Entry 7LCI (electron microscopy, 2.90 A resolution); this record covers chains B and G of the 4 polymer chains in the assembly.

[Chain B]
Name: Guanine nucleotide-binding protein G(I)/G(S)/G(T) subunit beta-1
From: Homo sapiens
UniProt: P62873 (GBB1_HUMAN); numbering as in UniProt (aligned over 2-340)
Chain sequence (340 residues; row label = number of the first residue in the row):
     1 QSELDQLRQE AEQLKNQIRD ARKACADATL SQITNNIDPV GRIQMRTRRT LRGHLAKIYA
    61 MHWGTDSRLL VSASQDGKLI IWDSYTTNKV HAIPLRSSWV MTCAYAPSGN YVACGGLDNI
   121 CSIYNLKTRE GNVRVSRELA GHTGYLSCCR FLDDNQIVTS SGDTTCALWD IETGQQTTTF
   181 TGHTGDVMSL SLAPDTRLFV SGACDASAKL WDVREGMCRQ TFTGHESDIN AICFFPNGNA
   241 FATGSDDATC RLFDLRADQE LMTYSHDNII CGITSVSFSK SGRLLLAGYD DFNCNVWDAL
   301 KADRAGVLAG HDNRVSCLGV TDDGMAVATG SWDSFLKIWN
Not modelled in the structure: 1-2
Construct notes: expression tag (1)
Curated features (UniProtKB/Swiss-Prot):
  - modified residue: Ser-2 (N-acetylserine), His-266 (Phosphohistidine)
  - natural variant: Leu-30 (L30F: In MRD42; uncertain significance), Arg-52 (R52G: In MRD42), Gly-64 (G64V: In MRD42), Asp-76 (D76E: In MRD42; D76G: In MRD42), Gly-77 (G77S: In MRD42), Lys-78 (K78R: In MRD42), Ile-80 (I80N: In MRD42; I80T: In MRD42), His-91 (H91R: In MRD42; uncertain significance), Ala-92 (A92T: In MRD42), Pro-94 (P94S: In MRD42), Leu-95 (L95P: In MRD42), Arg-96 (R96L: In MRD42), 5 further natural variant entries in UniProt

[Chain G]
Name: Guanine nucleotide-binding protein G(I)/G(S)/G(O) subunit gamma-2
From: Homo sapiens
UniProt: P59768 (GBG2_HUMAN); residues 5-62 here = UniProt positions 5-62
Chain sequence (58 residues; row label = number of the first residue in the row):
     5 NTASIAQARK LVEQLKMEAN IDRIKVSKAA ADLMAYCEAH AKEDPLLTPV PASENPFR
Not modelled in the structure: 5

[Interface between chain B and chain G]
Residue-residue contacts (85; chain B residue first):
  Glu-3(B) / Ile-9(G)
  Leu-4(B) / Ser-8(G)
  Leu-4(B) / Ile-9(G)  hydrophobic
  Leu-7(B) / Ile-9(G)
  Leu-7(B) / Ala-12(G)
  Leu-7(B) / Arg-13(G)
  Glu-10(B) / Val-16(G)
  Ala-11(B) / Leu-19(G)
  Leu-14(B) / Val-16(G)
  Leu-14(B) / Leu-19(G)  hydrophobic
  Leu-14(B) / Lys-20(G)
  Lys-15(B) / Leu-19(G)
  Gln-17(B) / Ala-23(G)
  Ile-18(B) / Leu-19(G)
  Ile-18(B) / Glu-22(G)
  Ile-18(B) / Ala-23(G)
  Ala-21(B) / Arg-27(G)
  Arg-22(B) / Glu-22(G)  salt bridge
  Cys-25(B) / Arg-27(G)
  Cys-25(B) / Ile-28(G)  hydrogen bond (side chain-backbone)
  Cys-25(B) / Lys-29(G)
  Cys-25(B) / Val-30(G)  hydrogen bond (backbone-backbone)
  Ala-26(B) / Val-30(G)  hydrophobic
  Asp-27(B) / Val-30(G)
  Asp-27(B) / Ser-31(G)  hydrogen bond
  Ala-28(B) / Val-30(G)
  Leu-30(B) / Ala-34(G)  hydrophobic
  Leu-30(B) / Met-38(G)  hydrophobic
  Ile-33(B) / Ala-34(G)  hydrophobic
  Ile-33(B) / Met-38(G)  hydrophobic
  Thr-34(B) / Met-38(G)
  Val-40(B) / Leu-51(G)  hydrophobic
  Ile-43(B) / Leu-50(G)
  Arg-48(B) / Phe-61(G)
  Arg-48(B) / Arg-62(G)
  Arg-49(B) / Pro-60(G)  hydrogen bond (side chain-backbone)
  Arg-49(B) / Phe-61(G)  hydrogen bond (side chain-backbone)
  Arg-49(B) / Arg-62(G)
  Ser-84(B) / Phe-61(G)
  Tyr-85(B) / Pro-60(G)
  Tyr-85(B) / Phe-61(G)  hydrophobic
  Met-217(B) / Gln-18(G)
  Cys-218(B) / Gln-18(G)  hydrogen bond (backbone-side chain)
  Arg-219(B) / Glu-22(G)
  Gln-220(B) / Glu-22(G)
  Thr-221(B) / Glu-22(G)  hydrogen bond (backbone-side chain)
  Phe-235(B) / Leu-37(G)  hydrophobic
  Phe-235(B) / Tyr-40(G)  hydrophobic
  Phe-235(B) / Cys-41(G)  hydrophobic
  Pro-236(B) / Tyr-40(G)  hydrophobic
  Asn-237(B) / Tyr-40(G)
  Leu-252(B) / Leu-37(G)  hydrophobic
  Asp-254(B) / Ala-33(G)
  Arg-256(B) / Asp-26(G)
  Arg-256(B) / Arg-27(G)
  Arg-256(B) / Ile-28(G)
  Ala-257(B) / Ala-33(G)  hydrophobic
  Asp-258(B) / Ile-25(G)
  Asp-258(B) / Arg-27(G)  salt bridge
  Gln-259(B) / Val-30(G)
  Leu-261(B) / Val-30(G)  hydrophobic
  Leu-261(B) / Leu-37(G)  hydrophobic
  Ser-279(B) / Asp-48(G)  hydrogen bond
  Lys-280(B) / Glu-47(G)  salt bridge
  Lys-280(B) / Asp-48(G)
  Ser-281(B) / Tyr-40(G)
  Ser-281(B) / Cys-41(G)  hydrogen bond (side chain-backbone)
  Ser-281(B) / His-44(G)
  Ser-281(B) / Ala-45(G)
  Ser-281(B) / Asp-48(G)  hydrogen bond (backbone-side chain)
  Arg-283(B) / Cys-41(G)
  Arg-283(B) / Leu-51(G)
  Leu-300(B) / Met-38(G)  hydrophobic
  Leu-300(B) / Cys-41(G)  hydrophobic
  Asp-323(B) / Pro-49(G)
  Gly-324(B) / Pro-49(G)
  Gly-324(B) / Leu-50(G)
  Met-325(B) / Pro-49(G)  hydrophobic
  Met-325(B) / Leu-50(G)
  Ala-326(B) / Phe-61(G)  hydrophobic
  Val-327(B) / Leu-50(G)  hydrophobic
  Ile-338(B) / Phe-61(G)  hydrophobic
  Asn-340(B) / Leu-50(G)
  Asn-340(B) / Asn-59(G)  hydrogen bond
  Asn-340(B) / Phe-61(G)
Interface residues without a listed pair, chain B (57 interface residues in all): Met-45, Trp-63, Ala-240, Gly-282, Leu-284, Val-320
Interface residues without a listed pair, chain G (37 interface residues in all): Met-21, Glu-42, Val-54

[Overview]
Chain B and chain G form an interface of 57 and 37 residues respectively; the contacts include 11 hydrogen
bonds and 3 salt bridges. Among the polar pairs are Arg-22(B)/Glu-22(G), Asp-258(B)/Arg-27(G) and
Lys-280(B)/Glu-47(G).
Here chain B is Guanine nucleotide-binding protein G(I)/G(S)/G(T) subunit beta-1 and chain G is Guanine
nucleotide-binding protein G(I)/G(S)/G(O) subunit gamma-2, both from Homo sapiens. Entry 7LCI (PF 06882961
bound to the glucagon-like peptide-1 receptor (GLP-1R):Gs complex) was determined by electron microscopy
together with 7LCJ and 7LCK from the same study.
